PDB entry 3IAG | X-ray diffraction, 2.00 A resolution | chains A and C of the 3 polymer chains in the assembly

Chain A:
Molecule: 15-nt DNA strand
Sequence (15 nucleotides; each row starts with the number of its first residue):
     1 AATCTTTCAC ACGAT
Ligand contacts: Xylitol (XYL): DA11, DC12, DG13, DA14

Chain C:
Protein: Recombining binding protein suppressor of hairless
From: Mus musculus
UniProtKB: P31266 (SUH_MOUSE); numbering as in UniProt (aligned over 53-474)
Amino-acid sequence (422 residues; numbered 53 to 474; the number before each row is that of its first residue):
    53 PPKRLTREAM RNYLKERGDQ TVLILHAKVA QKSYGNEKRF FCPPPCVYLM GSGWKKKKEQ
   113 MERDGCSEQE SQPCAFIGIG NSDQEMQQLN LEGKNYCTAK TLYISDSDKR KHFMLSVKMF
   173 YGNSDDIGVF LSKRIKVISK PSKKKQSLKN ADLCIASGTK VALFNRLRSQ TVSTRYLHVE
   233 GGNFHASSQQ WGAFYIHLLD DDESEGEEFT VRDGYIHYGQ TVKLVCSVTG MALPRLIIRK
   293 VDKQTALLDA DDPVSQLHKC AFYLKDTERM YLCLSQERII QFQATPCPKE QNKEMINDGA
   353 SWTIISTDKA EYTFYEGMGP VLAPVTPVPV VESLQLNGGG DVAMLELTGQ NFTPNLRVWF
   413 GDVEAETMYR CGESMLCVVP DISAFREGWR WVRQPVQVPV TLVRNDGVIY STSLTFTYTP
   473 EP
What the authors report for this chain:
  - conformationally variable residues (loop rearrangement, order/disorder transition, side-chain flip): Ile131 to Glu137, Ser221, Gln222, Ser256 to Phe261, Arg264

Chain A / chain C interface:
Contacting residue pairs (19):
  DC4(A) - Lys196(C)  salt bridge to the phosphate
  DT5(A) - Ser194(C)  hydrogen bond to the phosphate
  DT6(A) - Tyr86(C)  sugar contact
  DT6(A) - Ser191(C)  hydrogen bond to the phosphate
  DT6(A) - Lys192(C)  base contact
  DT7(A) - Lys84(C)  salt bridge to the phosphate
  DT7(A) - Tyr86(C)  hydrogen bond to the phosphate
  DT7(A) - Ser191(C)  base contact
  DT7(A) - Lys192(C)  hydrogen bond to the base
  DC8(A) - Tyr86(C)  phosphate contact
  DC8(A) - Asp158(C)  phosphate contact
  DA9(A) - Glu89(C)  base contact
  DA9(A) - Arg91(C)  base contact
  DC10(A) - Glu89(C)  base contact
  DC12(A) - Gln222(C)  base contact
  DG13(A) - Arg220(C)  sugar contact
  DG13(A) - Gln222(C)  hydrogen bond to the base
  DA14(A) - Arg220(C)  salt bridge to the phosphate
  DA14(A) - Gln222(C)  sugar contact

Summary:
The interface between chain A and chain C involves 10 residues on one side and 11 on the other, with 5
hydrogen bonds and 3 salt bridges. Polar contacts include DT7(A)-Lys192(C), DG13(A)-Gln222(C) and
DT5(A)-Ser194(C). Ligands of chain A: Xylitol. From the paper: conformational variability at Ile131(C),
Ser221(C) and Gln222(C) among others.
Chain A is a 15-nt DNA strand and chain C is Recombining binding protein suppressor of hairless (Mus
musculus); the structure, CSL (RBP-Jk) bound to HES-1 nonconsensus site, was determined by X-ray diffraction.
